PDB entry 9DMV | electron microscopy, 2.13 A resolution | chains E and D of the 7 polymer chains in the assembly

# Chain E
Protein: Acetylcholine receptor subunit beta
Source organism: Homo sapiens
Reference sequence: P11230 (ACHB_HUMAN); residues -22 to 478 here correspond to UniProt positions 1-501 (UniProt number = residue number + 23)
Sequence (502 residues; each row starts with the number of its first residue; numbers below 1 keep their minus sign (Met-22 is residue -22)):
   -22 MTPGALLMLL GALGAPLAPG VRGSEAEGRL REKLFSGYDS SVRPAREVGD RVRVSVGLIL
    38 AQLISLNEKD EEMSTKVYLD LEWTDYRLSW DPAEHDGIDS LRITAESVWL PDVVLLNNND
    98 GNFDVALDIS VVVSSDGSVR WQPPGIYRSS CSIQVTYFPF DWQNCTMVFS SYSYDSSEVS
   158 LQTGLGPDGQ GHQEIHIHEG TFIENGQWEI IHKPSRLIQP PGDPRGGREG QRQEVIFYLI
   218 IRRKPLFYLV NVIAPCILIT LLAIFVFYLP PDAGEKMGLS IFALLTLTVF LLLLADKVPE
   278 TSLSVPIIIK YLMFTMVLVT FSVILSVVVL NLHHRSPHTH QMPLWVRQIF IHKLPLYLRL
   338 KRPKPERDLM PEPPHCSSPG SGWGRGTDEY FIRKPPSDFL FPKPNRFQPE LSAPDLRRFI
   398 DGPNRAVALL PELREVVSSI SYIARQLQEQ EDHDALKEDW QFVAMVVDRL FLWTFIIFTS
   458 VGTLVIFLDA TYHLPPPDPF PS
Disordered / not traced: -22 to 0, 164-167, 200-205, 342-406
Differences from the reference sequence: expression tag (479)
UniProt features mapped onto this chain:
  - modified residue: Tyr367 (Phosphotyrosine)
  - glycosylation: Asn141 (N-linked (GlcNAc...) asparagine)
Disulfide bonds: Cys128-Cys142
Covalent attachments: N-acetylglucosamine (NAG) linked to Asn141

# Chain D
Protein: Acetylcholine receptor subunit delta
Source organism: Homo sapiens
Reference sequence: Q07001 (ACHD_HUMAN); residues -20 to 496 here correspond to UniProt positions 1-517 (UniProt number = residue number + 21)
Sequence (517 residues; numbered -20 to 496; the number before each row is that of its first residue; numbers below 1 keep their minus sign (Met-20 is residue -20)):
   -20 MEGPVLTLGL LAALAVCGSW GLNEEERLIR HLFQEKGYNK ELRPVAHKEE SVDVALALTL
    40 SNLISLKEVE ETLTTNVWIE HGWTDNRLKW NAEEFGNISV LRLPPDMVWL PEIVLENNND
   100 GSFQISYSCN VLVYHYGFVY WLPPAIFRSS CPISVTYFPF DWQNCSLKFS SLKYTAKEIT
   160 LSLKQDAKEN RTYPVEWIII DPEGFTENGE WEIVHRPARV NVDPRAPLDS PSRQDITFYL
   220 IIRRKPLFYI INILVPCVLI SFMVNLVFYL PADSGEKTSV AISVLLAQSV FLLLISKRLP
   280 ATSMAIPLIG KFLLFGMVLV TMVVVICVIV LNIHFRTPST HVLSEGVKKL FLETLPELLH
   340 MSRPAEDGPS PGALVRRSSS LGYISKAEEY FLLKSRSDLM FEKQSERHGL ARRLTTARRP
   400 PASSEQAQQE LFNELKPAVD GANFIVNHMR DQNNYNEEKD SWNRVARTVD RLCLFVVTPV
   460 MVVGTAWIFL QGVYNQPPPQ PFPGDPYSYN VQDKRFI
Disordered / not traced: -20 to 0, 345-407
UniProt features mapped onto this chain:
  - modified residue: Tyr369 (Phosphotyrosine)
  - glycosylation (N-linked (GlcNAc...) asparagine): Asn76, Asn143
Disulfide bonds: Cys130-Cys144
Covalent attachments: N-acetylglucosamine (NAG) linked to Asn76, Asn143

# How chain E and chain D interact
Residue-residue contacts (97; chain E residue first):
  Ser1(E) - Leu21(D)
  Ser1(E) - Arg22(D)
  Ser1(E) - Val24(D)
  Ser1(E) - Ala25(D)
  Glu4(E) - Leu21(D)
  Glu4(E) - Lys27(D)  salt bridge
  Gly5(E) - Leu21(D)
  Arg8(E) - Leu21(D)
  Gln39(E) - Asn98(D)
  Gln39(E) - Ser129(D)  hydrogen bond
  Lys53(E) - Glu95(D)  hydrogen bond (side chain-backbone)
  Lys53(E) - Asn96(D)
  Lys53(E) - Asn97(D)  hydrogen bond
  Lys53(E) - Phe102(D)
  Tyr55(E) - Glu95(D)  hydrogen bond
  Tyr55(E) - Leu151(D)
  Ile75(E) - Lys27(D)
  Ser77(E) - Lys27(D)  hydrogen bond (backbone-side chain)
  Leu78(E) - Lys27(D)
  Arg79(E) - Leu151(D)
  Arg79(E) - Lys152(D)  hydrogen bond (side chain-backbone)
  Arg79(E) - Thr154(D)
  Arg79(E) - Glu157(D)  salt bridge
  Thr81(E) - Lys152(D)
  Leu104(E) - Gln103(D)
  Ile106(E) - Leu151(D)  hydrophobic
  Ile106(E) - Lys152(D)
  Ser107(E) - Lys152(D)
  Pro121(E) - Phe102(D)  hydrophobic
  Pro121(E) - Leu151(D)  hydrophobic
  Ile123(E) - Gly100(D)
  Ile180(E) - Ser129(D)
  Gly183(E) - Thr281(D)
  Gly183(E) - Ser282(D)  hydrogen bond (backbone-backbone)
  Gln184(E) - Ala280(D)
  Lys221(E) - Ser282(D)
  Leu223(E) - Ser282(D)
  Phe224(E) - Ala280(D)  hydrophobic
  Val227(E) - Ile285(D)  hydrophobic
  Asn228(E) - Leu271(D)
  Ala231(E) - Leu293(D)  hydrophobic
  Pro232(E) - Met296(D)  hydrophobic
  Leu235(E) - Thr300(D)
  Leu239(E) - Ile261(D)  hydrophobic
  Leu239(E) - Leu264(D)  hydrophobic
  Leu239(E) - Thr300(D)
  Leu239(E) - Val303(D)  hydrophobic
  Phe242(E) - Val304(D)  hydrophobic
  Phe242(E) - Val307(D)
  Tyr245(E) - Asn311(D)  hydrogen bond (backbone-side chain)
  Tyr245(E) - Arg315(D)  hydrogen bond
  Leu246(E) - Val307(D)  hydrophobic
  Leu246(E) - Leu310(D)  hydrophobic
  Pro247(E) - Leu310(D)
  Pro247(E) - Asn311(D)
  Pro247(E) - Phe314(D)  hydrophobic
  Asp249(E) - Phe314(D)
  Ala250(E) - Phe314(D)  hydrophobic
  Glu252(E) - Gly254(D)
  Glu252(E) - Glu255(D)
  Glu252(E) - Lys256(D)  hydrogen bond (side chain-backbone)
  Glu252(E) - Thr257(D)  hydrogen bond
  Glu252(E) - Leu310(D)
  Leu256(E) - Ile261(D)  hydrophobic
  Leu256(E) - Val303(D)  hydrophobic
  Phe259(E) - Ile261(D)  hydrophobic
  Phe259(E) - Ser262(D)
  Phe259(E) - Leu265(D)  hydrophobic
  Leu262(E) - Leu265(D)  hydrophobic
  Thr263(E) - Leu265(D)
  Thr263(E) - Ser268(D)
  Val266(E) - Leu265(D)  hydrophobic
  Phe267(E) - Ser268(D)
  Phe267(E) - Leu271(D)  hydrophobic
  Phe267(E) - Met296(D)  hydrophobic
  Leu269(E) - Leu272(D)  hydrophobic
  Leu270(E) - Leu272(D)  hydrophobic
  Leu270(E) - Ser275(D)
  Lys274(E) - Ser275(D)
  Pro340(E) - Pro317(D)
  Pro340(E) - Ser318(D)
  Pro340(E) - Thr319(D)
  Arg411(E) - Glu413(D)  salt bridge
  Val414(E) - Ala417(D)  hydrophobic
  Ile417(E) - Ala417(D)
  Ile417(E) - Gly420(D)
  Ile417(E) - Ala421(D)
  Ile420(E) - Ile424(D)  hydrophobic
  Ala421(E) - Gly420(D)
  Ala421(E) - Phe423(D)
  Leu424(E) - Phe423(D)  hydrophobic
  Leu424(E) - Ile424(D)  hydrophobic
  Leu424(E) - His427(D)
  Gln425(E) - Phe423(D)
  Glu428(E) - Phe423(D)
  Glu428(E) - His427(D)  salt bridge
  Met442(E) - Thr319(D)
Interface residues without a listed pair, chain E (64 interface residues in all): Glu2, Ile41, Ala103, Tyr225, Ala260, Asp273, Arg339, Ser418, Glu435
Interface residues without a listed pair, chain D (71 interface residues in all): Glu20, Val93, Asp99, Pro131, Tyr153, Lys156, Pro210, Ser258, Val269, Lys276, Pro279, Ala284, Val297, Ile308, His320, Val321, Pro416, Tyr434

# In short
Chain E and chain D form an interface of 64 and 71 residues respectively, with 11 hydrogen bonds and 4 salt
bridges. Polar contacts include Glu4(E)-Lys27(D), Arg79(E)-Glu157(D) and Arg411(E)-Glu413(D).
N-acetylglucosamine is covalently linked to Asn141(E). N-acetylglucosamine is covalently linked to Asn76(D)
and Asn143(D).
Chain E is Acetylcholine receptor subunit beta and chain D is Acetylcholine receptor subunit delta, both from
Homo sapiens; the structure, Human muscle nAChR with fab9-bound, was determined by electron microscopy.
